Entry 6M0S (electron microscopy, 3.60 A resolution); this record covers chains L and N of the 15 polymer chains in the assembly.

Chain L:
Name: V-type proton ATPase subunit c
From: Saccharomyces cerevisiae (strain ATCC 204508 / S288c)
UniProtKB: P25515 (VATL1_YEAST); residues 1-159 here = UniProt positions 1-159
Amino-acid sequence (159 residues; each row starts with the number of its first residue):
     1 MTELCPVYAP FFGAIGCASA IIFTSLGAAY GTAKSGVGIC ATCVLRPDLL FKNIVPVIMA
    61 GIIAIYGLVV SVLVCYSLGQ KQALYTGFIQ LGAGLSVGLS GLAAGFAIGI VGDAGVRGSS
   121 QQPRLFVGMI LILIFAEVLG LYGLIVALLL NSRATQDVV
Swiss-Prot annotation at these positions:
  - site: Glu137 (Essential for proton translocation)
  - mutagenesis: Glu137 (E137D: Partial inactivation; E137Q/V/K: Inactivation)

Chain N:
Name: V0 assembly protein 1
From: Saccharomyces cerevisiae (strain ATCC 204508 / S288c)
UniProtKB: P53262 (VOA1_YEAST); residue numbers follow UniProt; this construct covers 212-263
Amino-acid sequence (52 residues; numbered 212 to 263; the number before each row is that of its first residue):
   212 DDILSSIWTE GLLMCLIVSA LLLFILIVAL SWISNLDITY GALEKSTNPI KK
Swiss-Prot annotation at these positions:
  - motif: Lys262, Lys263 (ER retention motif)

Interface between chain L and chain N:
Residue-residue contacts (16):
  Tyr8(L) - Gly222(N)
  Tyr8(L) - Met225(N)
  Tyr8(L) - Cys226(N)  hydrophobic
  Phe11(L) - Cys226(N)
  Phe11(L) - Ser230(N)
  Phe12(L) - Met225(N)
  Phe12(L) - Cys226(N)  hydrophobic
  Ile15(L) - Leu233(N)  hydrophobic
  Phe23(L) - Leu233(N)
  Leu26(L) - Leu237(N)  hydrophobic
  Tyr30(L) - Trp243(N)
  Tyr30(L) - Leu247(N)  hydrophobic
  Val37(L) - Thr250(N)
  Cys40(L) - Leu254(N)
  Leu95(L) - Leu233(N)  hydrophobic
  Arg117(L) - Thr250(N)
Also at the interface, not in a pair above, chain L (20 interface residues in all): Ser19, Lys34, Ala41, Val44, Phe88, Leu91, Leu99, Leu102, Phe106
Also at the interface, not in a pair above, chain N (17 interface residues in all): Val229, Ile236, Ala240, Leu241, Ile244, Ile249, Ala253

Summary:
20 residues of chain L face 17 of chain N across their interface. Curated annotation (UniProt) lists one
mutagenesis site on chain L.
Here chain L is V-type proton ATPase subunit c and chain N is V0 assembly protein 1, both from Saccharomyces
cerevisiae (strain ATCC 204508 / S288c). Entry 6M0S (3.6A Yeast Vo state3 prime) was determined by electron
microscopy, deposited together with 6M0R.
